Entry 4IRG (X-ray diffraction, 1.70 A resolution); this record covers chain A.

[Chain A]
Protein: Transcriptional regulator ERG
From: Homo sapiens
Notes: fragment: Ets Domain
UniProtKB: P11308 (ERG_HUMAN); residues 289-388 here correspond to UniProt positions 313-412 (UniProt number = residue number + 24)
Chain sequence (109 residues; numbered 280 to 388; the number before each row is that of its first residue):
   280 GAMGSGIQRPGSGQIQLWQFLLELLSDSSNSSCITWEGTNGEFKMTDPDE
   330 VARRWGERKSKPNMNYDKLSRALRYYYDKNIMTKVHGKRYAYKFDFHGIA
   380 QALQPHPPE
Not modelled in the structure: 280-285, 384-388
Sequence notes: expression tag (280-288)
From the paper describing this entry:
  - mutagenesis - Y354F: decreased binding to DNA

[Summary]
From the paper: Y354F reduces binding to DNA.
Chain A is Transcriptional regulator ERG (Homo sapiens); the structure, Uninhibited DNA-binding domain of the
Ets transcription factor ERG, was determined by X-ray diffraction (same publication as 4IRH and 4IRI).
